8C04 - chains A and B; structure by X-ray diffraction, 1.10 A resolution.

Chain A:
Molecule: 14-3-3 protein sigma
From: Homo sapiens
UniProt: P31947 (1433S_HUMAN); residues 1-231 here = UniProt positions 1-231
Sequence (236 residues; each row starts with the number of its first residue; numbers below 1 keep their minus sign (Gly-4 is residue -4)):
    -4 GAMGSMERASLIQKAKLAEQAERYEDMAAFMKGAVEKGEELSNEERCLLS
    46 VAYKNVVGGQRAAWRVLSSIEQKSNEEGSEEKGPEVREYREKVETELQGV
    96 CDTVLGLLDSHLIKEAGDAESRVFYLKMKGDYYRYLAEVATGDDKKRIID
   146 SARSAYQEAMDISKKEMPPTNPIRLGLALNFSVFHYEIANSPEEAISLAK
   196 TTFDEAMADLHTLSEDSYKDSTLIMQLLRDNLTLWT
Construct notes: expression tag (-4 to 0); engineered mutation Asn38 (Cys in P31947), Cys42 (Asn in P31947)
Covalent attachments: compound GEH linked to Cys42
Bound ions: Mg2+ site 1 near Glu2 (its only coordinating residue here); Mg2+ site 2 near Glu39 (its only coordinating residue here); Mg2+ site 3 near Glu89 (its only coordinating residue here)
Small-molecule neighbours:
  - GEH (2-(4-chloranylphenoxy)-2-methyl-N-(2-sulfanylethyl)propanamide): Val46, Phe119, Lys122, Pro167, Ile168, Gly171, Leu218, Ile219
  - LF5 (4-chloranyl-7-propan-2-yloxy-1-benzothiophene-2-carboximidamide): Glu14, Glu39, Leu43, Val46, Asp215
Curated features (UniProtKB/Swiss-Prot):
  - site (Interaction with phosphoserine on interacting protein): Arg56, Arg129
  - modified residue (Phosphoserine): Ser5, Ser74
What the authors report for this chain:
  - binding site for GEH: Cys42

Chain B:
Molecule: ERalpha peptide
Sequence (5 residues; row label = number of the first residue in the row):
   591 FPATV
Modified / non-standard residues: Thr594 (phosphothreonine; TPO)
What the authors report for this chain:
  - binding site for GEH: Val595

How chain A and chain B interact:
Residue-residue contacts (20; chain A residue first):
  Lys49(A) - Thr594(B)  hydrogen bond (side chain-backbone)
  Arg56(A) - Thr594(B)
  Arg60(A) - Phe591(B)
  Lys122(A) - Val595(B)  hydrogen bond (side chain-backbone)
  Arg129(A) - Thr594(B)
  Tyr130(A) - Thr594(B)
  Gly171(A) - Val595(B)
  Leu174(A) - Ala593(B)
  Leu174(A) - Thr594(B)
  Leu174(A) - Val595(B)  hydrophobic
  Asn175(A) - Thr594(B)
  Asn175(A) - Val595(B)  hydrogen bond (side chain-backbone)
  Val178(A) - Pro592(B)  hydrophobic
  Val178(A) - Ala593(B)
  Val178(A) - Thr594(B)
  Glu182(A) - Pro592(B)
  Leu222(A) - Val595(B)  hydrophobic
  Asn226(A) - Pro592(B)
  Asn226(A) - Ala593(B)  hydrogen bond (side chain-backbone)
  Trp230(A) - Pro592(B)  hydrophobic
Interface residues without a listed pair, chain A (16 interface residues in all): Asp126, Leu229

Overview:
16 residues of chain A and 5 residues of chain B are in contact; the contacts include 4 hydrogen bonds. Polar
contacts include Lys49(A)-Thr594(B), Lys122(A)-Val595(B) and Asn175(A)-Val595(B). Bound to chain A: compound
LF5. Covalently linked compound GEH: at Cys42(A). From the paper: a binding site for GEH at Cys42(A) and
Val595(B).
Here chain A is 14-3-3 protein sigma (Homo sapiens) and chain B is ERalpha peptide. Entry 8C04 (Co-soaked
stabilizers for ERa - 14-3-3 interaction (884_AZ354)) was determined by X-ray diffraction together with 8BWJ,
8BWX, 8BWZ, 8BX0, 8BX3, 8BX4 and 24 further entries from the same study.
